8YNM - chains A and B of the 11 polymer chains in the assembly; structure by electron microscopy, 3.49 A resolution.

== Chain A (and B) ==
Protein: Caspase-8 subunit p10
From: Homo sapiens
Notes: chain B of this document is another copy of the same molecule, construct and numbering; everything in this record applies to it too
UniProt: Q14790 (CASP8_HUMAN); residue numbers follow UniProt; this construct covers 1-479
Amino-acid sequence (479 residues; numbered 1 to 479; the number before each row is that of its first residue):
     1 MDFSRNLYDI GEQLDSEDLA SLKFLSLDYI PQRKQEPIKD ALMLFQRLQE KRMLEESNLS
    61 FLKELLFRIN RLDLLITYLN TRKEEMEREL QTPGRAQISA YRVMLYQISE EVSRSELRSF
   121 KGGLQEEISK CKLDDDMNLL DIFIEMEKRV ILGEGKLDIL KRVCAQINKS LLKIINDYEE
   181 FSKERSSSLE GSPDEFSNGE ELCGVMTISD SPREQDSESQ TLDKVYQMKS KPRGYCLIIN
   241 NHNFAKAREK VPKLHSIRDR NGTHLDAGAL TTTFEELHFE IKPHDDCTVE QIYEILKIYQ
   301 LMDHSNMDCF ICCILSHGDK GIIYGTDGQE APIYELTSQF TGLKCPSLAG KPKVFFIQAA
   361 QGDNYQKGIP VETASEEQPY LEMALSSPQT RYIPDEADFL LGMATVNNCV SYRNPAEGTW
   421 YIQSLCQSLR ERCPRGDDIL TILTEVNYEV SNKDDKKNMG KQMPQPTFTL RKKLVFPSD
Disordered / not traced: 183-479
Differences from the reference sequence: engineered mutation Gly122 (Phe in Q14790), Gly123 (Leu in Q14790), Ala360 (Cys in Q14790), Ala374 (Asp in Q14790), Ala384 (Asp in Q14790)
UniProt features mapped onto this chain:
  - active site: His317
  - site: Asp216, Ser217 (Cleavage)
  - modified residue: Ser188 (Phosphoserine), Ser211 (Phosphoserine), Lys224 (N6-acetyllysine), Tyr334 (Phosphotyrosine), Tyr380 (Phosphotyrosine), Ser387 (Phosphoserine), Arg413 (Microbial infection: ADP-riboxanated arginine)
  - natural variant: Arg248 (R248W: In CASP8D), Asp285 (D285H: Associated with protection against breast cancer)
  - mutagenesis: Asp73 (D73A: Abolishes binding to FLASH. Induces NF-kappa-B activation), Tyr380 (Y380E: Phosphomimetic mutant which does not affect interaction with PIK3R1 or DISC-mediated processing; Y380F: Abolishes phosphorylation at this site ...), Ser387 (S387A: Impaired CDK1-mediated phosphorylation and enhanced apoptosis), Arg413 (R413A: Abolished ADP-riboxanation by C.violaceum CopC)
What the authors report for this chain:
  - mutagenesis - E12A/F122G/L123G, N70A/F122G/L123G, E110A/F122G/L123G: unchanged binding to CASP8 and FADD-like apoptosis regulator subunit p43

== Chain A / chain B interface ==
Pairs across the interface (17):
  Glu12(A) - Pro31(B)
  Glu12(A) - Arg33(B)  salt bridge
  Glu12(A) - Lys34(B)  salt bridge
  Gln13(A) - Pro31(B)
  Gln13(A) - Gln32(B)
  Ser16(A) - Glu36(B)  hydrogen bond
  Asp40(A) - Arg33(B)
  Asn70(A) - Arg149(B)
  Arg71(A) - Lys148(B)
  Leu72(A) - Lys148(B)
  Asp73(A) - Lys148(B)  hydrogen bond (backbone-backbone)
  Asp73(A) - Val150(B)
  Ile76(A) - Val150(B)  hydrophobic
  Glu110(A) - Cys131(B)
  Glu111(A) - Ser129(B)  hydrogen bond
  Glu111(A) - Cys131(B)
  Arg114(A) - Asp136(B)  salt bridge
Also at the interface, not in a pair above, chain A (15 interface residues in all): Tyr8, Leu14, Asp15
Also at the interface, not in a pair above, chain B (13 interface residues in all): Lys130, Glu147

== In short ==
The interface between chain A and chain B involves 15 residues on one side and 13 on the other; the contacts
include 3 hydrogen bonds and 3 salt bridges. Among the polar pairs are Glu12(A)-Arg33(B), Glu12(A)-Lys34(B)
and Arg114(A)-Asp136(B). From the paper: E12A/F122G/L123G, N70A/F122G/L123G and E110A/F122G/L123G of chain A
leave binding to CASP8 and FADD-like apoptosis regulator subunit p43 unchanged.
Both chains are Caspase-8 subunit p10 (Homo sapiens). Entry 8YNM (Structure of the Caspase-8/cFLIP death
effector domain assembly) was determined by electron microscopy (same publication as 8YM4, 8YM5, 8YM6, 8YNI,
8YNK, 8YNL and 8YNN).
